8YNL - chains J and G of the 9 polymer chains in the assembly; structure by electron microscopy, 3.55 A resolution.

Chain J (and G):
Name: CASP8 and FADD-like apoptosis regulator subunit p43
From: Homo sapiens
Notes: chain G of this document is another copy of the same molecule, construct and numbering; everything in this record applies to it too
UniProt: O15519 (CFLAR_HUMAN); residues 1-181 here = UniProt positions 1-181
Amino-acid sequence (181 residues; each row starts with the number of its first residue):
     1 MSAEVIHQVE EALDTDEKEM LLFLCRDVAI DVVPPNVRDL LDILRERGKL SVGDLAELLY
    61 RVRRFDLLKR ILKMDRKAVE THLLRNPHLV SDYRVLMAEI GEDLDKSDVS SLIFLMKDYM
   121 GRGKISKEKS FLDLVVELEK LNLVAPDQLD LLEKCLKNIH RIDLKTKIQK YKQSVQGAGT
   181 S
Disordered / not traced: 122-126, 176-181 (chain G: 176-181)

Interface between chain J and chain G:
Pairs across the interface (8; chain J residue first):
  Ala3(J) with Phe114(G), hydrophobic; Leu115(G), hydrophobic
  Glu4(J) with Leu115(G)
  His7(J) with Ser111(G)
  Glu11(J) with His160(G), salt bridge
  Arg38(J) with Phe114(G)
  Asp42(J) with Phe114(G)
  Glu46(J) with Arg122(G), salt bridge
Other interface residues (no listed pair), chain J (9 interface residues in all): Ile6, Glu10
Other interface residues (no listed pair), chain G (6 interface residues in all): Asn158

Overview:
Chain J and chain G form an interface of 9 and 6 residues respectively, with 2 salt bridges. Polar pairs
include Glu11(J)-His160(G) and Glu46(J)-Arg122(G).
Chain J and chain G are both CASP8 and FADD-like apoptosis regulator subunit p43 (Homo sapiens); the
structure, Structure of the Caspase-8/cFLIP death effector domain assembly, was determined by electron
microscopy (same publication as 8YM4, 8YM5, 8YM6, 8YNI, 8YNK, 8YNM and 8YNN).
